Entry 9GM5 (electron microscopy, 3.70 A resolution); this record covers chains 2 and 5 of the 15 polymer chains in the assembly.

Chain 2:
Protein: DNA replication licensing factor MCM2
Organism: Saccharomyces cerevisiae
Notes: EC 3.6.4.12
Reference sequence: P29469 (MCM2_YEAST); residues 1-868 here = UniProt positions 1-868
Sequence (868 residues; numbered 1 to 868; the number before each row is that of its first residue):
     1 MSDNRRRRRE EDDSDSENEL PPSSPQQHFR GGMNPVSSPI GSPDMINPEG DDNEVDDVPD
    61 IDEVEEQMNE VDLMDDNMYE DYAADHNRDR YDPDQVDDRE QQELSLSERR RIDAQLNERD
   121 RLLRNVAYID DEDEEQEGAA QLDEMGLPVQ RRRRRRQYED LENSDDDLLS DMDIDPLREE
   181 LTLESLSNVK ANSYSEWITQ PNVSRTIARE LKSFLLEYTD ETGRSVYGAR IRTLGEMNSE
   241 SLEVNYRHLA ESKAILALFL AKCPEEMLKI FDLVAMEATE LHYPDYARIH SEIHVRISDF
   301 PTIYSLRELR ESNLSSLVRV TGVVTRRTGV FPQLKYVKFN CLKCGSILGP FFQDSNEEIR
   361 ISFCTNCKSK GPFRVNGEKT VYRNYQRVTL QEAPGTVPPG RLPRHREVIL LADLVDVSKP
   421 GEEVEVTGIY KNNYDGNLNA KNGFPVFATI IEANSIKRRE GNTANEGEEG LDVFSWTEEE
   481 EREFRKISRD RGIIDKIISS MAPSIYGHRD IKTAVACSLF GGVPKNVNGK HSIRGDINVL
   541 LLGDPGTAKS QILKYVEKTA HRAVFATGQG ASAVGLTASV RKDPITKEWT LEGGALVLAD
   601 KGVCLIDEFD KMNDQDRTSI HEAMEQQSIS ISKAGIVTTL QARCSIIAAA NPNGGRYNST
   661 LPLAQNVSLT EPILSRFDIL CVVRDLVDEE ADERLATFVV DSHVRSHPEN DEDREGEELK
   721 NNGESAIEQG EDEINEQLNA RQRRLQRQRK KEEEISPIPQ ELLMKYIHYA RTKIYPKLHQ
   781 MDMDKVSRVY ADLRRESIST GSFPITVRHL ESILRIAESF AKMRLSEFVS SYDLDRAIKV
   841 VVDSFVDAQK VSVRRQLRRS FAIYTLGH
Not modelled in the structure: 1-182, 459-474, 710-738, 865-868
Bound ions: Zn2+: Cys341, Cys344, Cys364, Cys367
Ligand contacts:
  - ADP (adenosine-5'-diphosphate), molecule 1: Ser504, Ile505, Tyr506, His508, Asp544, Pro545, Gly546, Thr547, Ala548, Lys549, Ser550, Gln551, Leu695, Val699
  - ADP, molecule 2: His531, Ile533, Glu625, Gln626, Ser675, Arg676, Val807, Arg808, Glu811
UniProt features mapped onto this chain:
  - zinc finger: Cys341 to Cys367 (C4-type)
  - motif: Ser675 to Asp678 (Arginine finger)
  - binding site (ATP): Gly543 to Ser550
  - modified residue (Phosphoserine): Ser14, Ser16, Ser23, Ser164, Ser170
  - natural variant: Glu392 (E392K: In allele MCM2-1)
  - mutagenesis: Cys364 (C364Y/F/S/H: Loss of activity), Cys367 (C367Y/F/S/H: Loss of activity), Lys549 (K549A: Reduces MCM2-7 complex helicase activity. Abolishes MCM2-7 complex helicase activity; when associated with MCM5 A-422. Reduces MCM2-7 complex helicase activity; when associated with MCM3 A-415), Arg676 (R676A: Loss of MCM2-7 complex helicase activity)

Chain 5:
Protein: Minichromosome maintenance protein 5
Organism: Saccharomyces cerevisiae
Notes: EC 3.6.4.12
Reference sequence: P29496 (MCM5_YEAST); residue numbers follow UniProt; this construct covers 1-775
Sequence (775 residues; each row starts with the number of its first residue):
     1 MSFDRPEIYS APVLQGESPN DDDNTEIIKS FKNFILEFRL DSQFIYRDQL RNNILVKNYS
    61 LTVNMEHLIG YNEDIYKKLS DEPSDIIPLF ETAITQVAKR ISILSRAQSA NNNDKDPENT
   121 SMDTDSLLLN SLPTFQLILN SNANQIPLRD LDSEHVSKIV RLSGIIISTS VLSSRATYLS
   181 IMCRNCRHTT SITINNFNSI TGNTVSLPRS CLSTIESESS MANESNIGDE STKKNCGPDP
   241 YIIIHESSKF IDQQFLKLQE IPELVPVGEM PRNLTMTCDR YLTNKVIPGT RVTIVGIYSI
   301 YNSKNGAGSG RSGGGNGGSG VAIRTPYIKI LGIQSDVETS SIWNSVTMFT EEEEEEFLQL
   361 SRNPKLYEIL TNSIAPSIFG NEDIKKAIVC LLMGGSKKIL PDGMRLRGDI NVLLLGDPGT
   421 AKSQLLKFVE KVSPIAVYTS GKGSSAAGLT ASVQRDPMTR EFYLEGGAMV LADGGVVCID
   481 EFDKMRDEDR VAIHEAMEQQ TISIAKAGIT TVLNSRTSVL AAANPIYGRY DDLKSPGDNI
   541 DFQTTILSAF DMIFIVKDDH NEERDISIAN HVINIHTGNA NAMQNQQEEN GSEISIEKMK
   601 RYITYCRLKC APRLSPQAAE KLSSNFVTIR KQLLINELES TERSSIPITI RQLEAIIRIT
   661 ESLAKLELSP IAQERHVDEA IRLFQASTMD AASQDPIGGL NQASGTSLSE IRRFEQELKR
   721 RLPIGWSTSY QTLRREFVDT HRFSQLALDK ALYALEKHET IQLRHQGQNI YRSGV
Not modelled in the structure: 1-22, 107-132, 194-203, 214-235, 304-319, 336-348, 634-647, 692-705
Differences from the reference sequence: engineered mutation Ala549 (Arg in P29496)
Bound ions: Zn2+: Cys183, Cys186, Cys211, Cys236
Ligand contacts: ADP (adenosine-5'-diphosphate): Ser377, Ile378, Phe379, Asn381, Pro418, Gly419, Thr420, Ala421, Lys422, Ser423, Gln424, Val572
UniProt features mapped onto this chain:
  - motif: Ser548, Phe550, Asp551 (Arginine finger)
  - binding site (ATP): Gly416 to Ser423
  - mutagenesis: Lys422 (K422A: Loss of MCM2-7 complex helicase activity)

How chain 2 and chain 5 interact:
Contacting residue pairs - 107 pairs, chain 2 then chain 5:
  Arg327(2) - Gly268(5)  hydrogen bond (side chain-backbone)
  Arg327(2) - Glu269(5)  salt bridge
  Val330(2) - Arg272(5)
  Phe331(2) - Ile323(5)  hydrophobic
  Pro332(2) - Ile300(5)  hydrophobic
  Pro332(2) - Ala322(5)
  Pro332(2) - Ile323(5)
  Pro332(2) - Arg324(5)
  Gln333(2) - Ala322(5)
  Glu357(2) - Val321(5)
  Glu358(2) - Val321(5)
  Glu358(2) - Arg324(5)  salt bridge
  Tyr382(2) - Ser153(5)
  Tyr382(2) - Val156(5)  hydrophobic
  Tyr382(2) - Ile300(5)
  Arg383(2) - Ser153(5)
  Asn384(2) - Asp152(5)
  Asn384(2) - Ser153(5)  hydrogen bond (side chain-backbone)
  Tyr385(2) - Ile323(5)  hydrophobic
  Asp416(2) - Arg149(5)  salt bridge
  Asp416(2) - Arg272(5)  salt bridge
  Lys419(2) - Val267(5)  hydrogen bond (side chain-backbone)
  Lys419(2) - Gly268(5)
  Pro420(2) - Gly268(5)
  Lys525(2) - His576(5)  hydrogen bond
  Val527(2) - Asn581(5)
  Asn528(2) - Asn581(5)  hydrogen bond (backbone-side chain)
  Asn528(2) - Gln584(5)  hydrogen bond
  Lys530(2) - Phe428(5)
  Lys530(2) - Glu588(5)  salt bridge
  His531(2) - Ser377(5)
  His531(2) - Gln424(5)  hydrogen bond
  Ser532(2) - Gln424(5)  hydrogen bond (backbone-side chain)
  Ala573(2) - Lys442(5)
  Ile585(2) - Gly320(5)
  Lys587(2) - Pro457(5)
  Glu588(2) - Asn273(5)  hydrogen bond
  Glu588(2) - Met458(5)
  Trp589(2) - Gln454(5)  hydrogen bond
  Asp614(2) - Lys484(5)  salt bridge
  Gln615(2) - Lys442(5)  hydrogen bond
  Gln615(2) - Arg486(5)  hydrogen bond
  Thr618(2) - Lys442(5)
  Thr618(2) - Lys484(5)
  His621(2) - Glu481(5)
  Glu622(2) - Tyr438(5)
  Glu622(2) - Ser440(5)
  Glu625(2) - Ser423(5)
  Gln626(2) - Lys427(5)  hydrogen bond
  Gln626(2) - Tyr438(5)
  Ser630(2) - Tyr438(5)
  Ser630(2) - Thr439(5)
  Ser630(2) - Ser440(5)
  Ile631(2) - Thr439(5)
  Ile631(2) - Gly443(5)
  Ser632(2) - Thr439(5)
  Ser632(2) - Gly443(5)  hydrogen bond (backbone-backbone)
  Ser632(2) - Ser444(5)
  Ser632(2) - Ser445(5)
  Ser632(2) - Gly448(5)  hydrogen bond (side chain-backbone)
  Ser632(2) - Leu449(5)
  Ser632(2) - Ala468(5)
  Lys633(2) - Gly443(5)
  Ala634(2) - Gln454(5)
  Ile636(2) - Met270(5)  hydrophobic
  Val637(2) - Pro271(5)
  Val637(2) - Ala468(5)  hydrophobic
  Thr638(2) - Glu269(5)  hydrogen bond (side chain-backbone)
  Thr638(2) - Met270(5)
  Thr639(2) - Val267(5)
  Thr639(2) - Gly268(5)  hydrogen bond (backbone-backbone)
  Leu640(2) - Gly268(5)
  Gln641(2) - Val267(5)
  Thr670(2) - Gly528(5)
  Pro672(2) - Pro418(5)  hydrophobic
  Pro672(2) - Asn524(5)
  Pro672(2) - Gly528(5)
  Ser675(2) - Pro418(5)
  Leu778(2) - His576(5)
  Leu778(2) - Thr577(5)
  Gln780(2) - Thr577(5)
  Gln780(2) - Asn579(5)
  Met783(2) - Asn570(5)
  Met783(2) - Ile573(5)  hydrophobic
  Met783(2) - Asn574(5)
  Ser787(2) - Ile566(5)
  Ser787(2) - Ala569(5)
  Ser787(2) - Asn570(5)  hydrogen bond
  Tyr790(2) - Asp565(5)
  Ala791(2) - Ile566(5)  hydrophobic
  Arg794(2) - Asp558(5)  salt bridge
  Arg794(2) - Asp559(5)
  Arg794(2) - His560(5)
  Arg794(2) - Arg564(5)
  Arg794(2) - Asp565(5)  salt bridge
  Arg795(2) - Glu562(5)  salt bridge
  Ser797(2) - His560(5)  hydrogen bond (backbone-side chain)
  Ile798(2) - His560(5)
  Thr806(2) - Pro418(5)
  Thr806(2) - Gly419(5)
  Thr806(2) - Asp558(5)
  Val807(2) - Ile568(5)  hydrophobic
  Arg808(2) - Gly419(5)
  Leu810(2) - Ala569(5)  hydrophobic
  Leu810(2) - Val572(5)  hydrophobic
  Leu814(2) - His576(5)
  Glu818(2) - His576(5)  salt bridge
Also at the interface, not in a pair above, chain 2 (76 interface residues in all): Leu334, Gln353, Ser355, Asn433, Ile533, Thr586, Ser619, Glu671, Arg676, His779, Val786, Arg788, Ser799, Ile805
Also at the interface, not in a pair above, chain 5 (77 interface residues in all): Tyr298, Pro326, Ile378, Lys422, Val437, Glu465, Leu471, Asp480, Tyr527, Arg529, Ile575, Asn585, Glu593, Ile596, His765, Gln766

Summary:
The interface between chain 2 and chain 5 involves 76 residues on one side and 77 on the other, with 19
hydrogen bonds and 10 salt bridges. Among the polar pairs are Arg327(2)-Glu269(5), Glu358(2)-Arg324(5) and
Asp416(2)-Arg149(5).
Chain 2 is DNA replication licensing factor MCM2 and chain 5 is Minichromosome maintenance protein 5, both
from Saccharomyces cerevisiae; the structure, OCCM maturation intermediate stalled with an Arginine Finger
mutation in Mcm5: Conformer 1, was determined by electron microscopy, deposited together with 9GJP and 9GJW.
